2NTZ - chains Y and B of the 6 polymer chains in the assembly; structure by X-ray diffraction, 3.35 A resolution.

[Chain Y]
Molecule: 16-nt DNA strand
Sequence (16 nucleotides; numbered 24 to 39; the number before each row is that of its first residue):
    24 CGTGAAATCG CCACGA

[Chain B]
Protein: ParB
Organism: Enterobacteria phage P1
Reference sequence: Q38420 (Q38420_BPP1); residue numbers follow UniProt; this construct covers 142-333
Sequence (192 residues; each row starts with the number of its first residue):
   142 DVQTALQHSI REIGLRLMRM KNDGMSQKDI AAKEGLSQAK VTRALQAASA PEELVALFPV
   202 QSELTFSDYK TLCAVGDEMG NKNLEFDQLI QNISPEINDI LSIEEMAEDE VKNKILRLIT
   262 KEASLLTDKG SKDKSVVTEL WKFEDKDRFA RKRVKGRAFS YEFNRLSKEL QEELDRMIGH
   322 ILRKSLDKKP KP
Not modelled in the structure: 142-149, 270-274, 327-333
Modified / non-standard residues: Mse159, Mse161, Mse166, Mse220, Mse247, Mse318 (selenomethionine; parent Met)
Differences from the reference sequence: modified residue (159, 161, 166, 220, 247, 318)

[Interface between chain Y and chain B]
Residue-residue contacts (7):
  DT31(Y) - Lys287(B)  hydrogen bond to the base
  DT31(Y) - Phe290(B)  phosphate contact
  DT31(Y) - Arg292(B)  salt bridge to the phosphate
  DC32(Y) - Asp288(B)  hydrogen bond to the base
  DG33(Y) - Asp288(B)  base contact
  DG33(Y) - Arg306(B)  hydrogen bond to the base
  DC34(Y) - Arg306(B)  base contact
Also at the interface, not in a pair above, chain Y (5 interface residues in all): DA30

[Summary]
Chain Y and chain B each contribute 5 residues to their interface; the contacts include 3 hydrogen bonds and 1
salt bridge. Polar pairs include DT31(Y)-Lys287(B), DC32(Y)-Asp288(B) and DG33(Y)-Arg306(B).
Here chain Y is a 16-nt DNA strand and chain B is ParB (Enterobacteria phage P1). Entry 2NTZ (Structure of a
ParB-DNA complex reveals a double B-box interaction) was determined by X-ray diffraction.
